3NIG - chains A and L of the 4 polymer chains in the assembly; structure by X-ray diffraction, 2.25 A resolution.

Chain A:
Name: Integrin alpha-IIb
From: Homo sapiens
Notes: fragment: Integrin alpha-IIb, residues 32-488
UniProtKB: P08514 (ITA2B_HUMAN); residues 1-457 here correspond to UniProt positions 32-488 (UniProt number = residue number + 31)
Chain sequence (457 residues; numbered 1 to 457; the number before each row is that of its first residue):
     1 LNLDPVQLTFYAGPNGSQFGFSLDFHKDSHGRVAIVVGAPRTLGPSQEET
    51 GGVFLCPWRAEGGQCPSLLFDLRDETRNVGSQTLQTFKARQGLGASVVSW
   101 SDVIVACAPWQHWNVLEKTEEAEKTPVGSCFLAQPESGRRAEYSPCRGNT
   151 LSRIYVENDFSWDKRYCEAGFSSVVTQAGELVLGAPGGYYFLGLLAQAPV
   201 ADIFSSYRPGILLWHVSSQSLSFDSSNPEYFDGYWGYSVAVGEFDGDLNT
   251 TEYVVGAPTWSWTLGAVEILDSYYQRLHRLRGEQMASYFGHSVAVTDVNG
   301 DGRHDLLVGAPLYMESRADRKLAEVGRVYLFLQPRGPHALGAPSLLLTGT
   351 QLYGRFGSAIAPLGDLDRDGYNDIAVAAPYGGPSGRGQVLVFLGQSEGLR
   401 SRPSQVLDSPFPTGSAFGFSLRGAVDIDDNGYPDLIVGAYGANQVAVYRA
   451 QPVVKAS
Disulfides: Cys56-Cys65, Cys107-Cys130, Cys146-Cys167
Metal / ion sites: Ca2+ site 1: Glu243, Asp245, Asp247, Thr250, Glu252; Ca2+ site 2: Asp297, Asn299, Asp301, Arg303, Asp305; Ca2+ site 3: Asp365, Asp367, Asp369, Tyr371, Asp373; Ca2+ site 4: Asp426, Asp428, Asn430, Tyr432, Asp434
Swiss-Prot annotation at these positions:
  - binding site (Ca(2+)): Glu243, Asp245, Asp247, Thr250, Glu252, Asp297, Asn299, Asp301, Arg303, Asp305, Asp365, Asp367, Asp369, Tyr371, Asp373, Asp426, Asp428, Asn430, Tyr432, Asp434
  - glycosylation (N-linked (GlcNAc...) asparagine): Asn15, Asn249
From the paper describing this entry:
  - specificity-determining residues: Tyr190, Asp232
  - mutagenesis - Y190F (Kd 80muM), D232H (Kd 1000muM): decreased binding to RUC-1
  - mutagenesis - Y190F, D232H: unchanged binding to Fibrinogen

Chain L:
Name: Monoclonal antibody 10E5 light chain
From: Mus musculus
Notes: antibody fragment or engineered binder
Chain sequence (214 residues; numbered 1 to 214; the number before each row is that of its first residue):
     1 DILMTQSPSSMSVSLGDTVSITCHASQGISSNIGWLQQKPGKSFMGLIYY
    51 GTNLVDGVPSRFSGSGSGADYSLTISSLDSEDFADYYCVQYAQLPYTFGG
   101 GTKLEIKRADAAPTVSIFPPSSEQLTSGGASVVCFLNNFYPKDINVKWKI
   151 DGSERQNGVLNSWTDQDSKDSTYSMSSTLTLTKDEYERHNSYTCEATHKT
   201 STSPIVKSFNRNEC
Disulfides: Cys23-Cys88, Cys134-Cys194

Chain A / chain L interface:
Contacting residue pairs (17; chain A residue first):
  Arg77(A) with Asn32(L), hydrogen bond; Tyr50(L); Tyr91(L)
  Asn78(A) with Asn32(L), hydrogen bond (backbone-side chain)
  Val79(A) with Asn32(L); Tyr91(L); Ala92(L)
  Gly80(A) with Tyr91(L), hydrogen bond (backbone-backbone); Ala92(L), hydrogen bond (backbone-backbone)
  Ser81(A) with Ala92(L), hydrogen bond (backbone-backbone); Gln93(L); Leu94(L), hydrogen bond (side chain-backbone)
  Arg208(A) with Tyr49(L); Asn53(L)
  Pro209(A) with Tyr50(L)
  Gly210(A) with Tyr50(L)
  Ile211(A) with Tyr50(L), hydrophobic
Other interface residues (no listed pair), chain L (10 interface residues in all): Ser30, Asp56

Summary:
9 residues of chain A and 10 residues of chain L are in contact, with 6 hydrogen bonds. Polar contacts include
Arg77(A)-Asn32(L), Asn78(A)-Asn32(L) and Ser81(A)-Leu94(L). From UniProt: 20 Ca2+-binding residues on chain A.
The paper reports that Y190F and D232H of chain A reduce binding to RUC-1; specificity determinants Tyr190(A)
and Asp232(A).
Here chain A is Integrin alpha-IIb (Homo sapiens) and chain L is Monoclonal antibody 10E5 light chain (Mus
musculus). Entry 3NIG (The Closed Headpiece of Integrin IIb 3 and its Complex with an IIb 3 -Specific
Antagonist ...) was determined by X-ray diffraction together with 3NID and 3NIF from the same study.
